Entry 6UM5 (electron microscopy, 4.20 A resolution (low resolution: residue-level contacts below are approximate; hydrogen-bond / salt-bridge calls are withheld)); this record covers chains A and E of the 12 polymer chains in the assembly.

# Chain A (and E)
Molecule: CH848 10.17 DT gp120
From: Human immunodeficiency virus 1
Notes: chain E of this document is another copy of the same molecule, construct and numbering; everything in this record applies to it too
Reference sequence: A0A1W6IPB2 (A0A1W6IPB2_9HIV1); the construct lacks a stretch of the UniProt sequence and is renumbered around it, so the offset changes along the chain: 34-139 = UniProt 30-135; 148-309 = UniProt 136-297; 312-321 = UniProt 298-307; 322-358 = UniProt 309-345; 3 more segments
Sequence (462 residues; each row starts with the number of its first residue; note: 13 numbers in that range are skipped by the numbering (no residue carries them; nothing is unmodelled there)):
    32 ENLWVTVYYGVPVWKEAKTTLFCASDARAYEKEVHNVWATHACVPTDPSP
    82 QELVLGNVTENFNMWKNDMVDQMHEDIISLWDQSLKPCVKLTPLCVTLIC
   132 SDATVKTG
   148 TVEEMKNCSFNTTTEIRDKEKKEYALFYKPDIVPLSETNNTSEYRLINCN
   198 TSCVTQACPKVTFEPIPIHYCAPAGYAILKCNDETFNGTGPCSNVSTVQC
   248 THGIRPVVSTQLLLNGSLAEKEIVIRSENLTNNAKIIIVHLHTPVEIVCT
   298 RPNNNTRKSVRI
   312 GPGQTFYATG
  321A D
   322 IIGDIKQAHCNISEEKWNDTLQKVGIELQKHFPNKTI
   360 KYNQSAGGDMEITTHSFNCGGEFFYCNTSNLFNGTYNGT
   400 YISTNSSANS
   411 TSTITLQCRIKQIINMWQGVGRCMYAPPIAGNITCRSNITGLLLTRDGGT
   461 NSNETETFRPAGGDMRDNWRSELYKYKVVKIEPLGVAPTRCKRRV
Cystine bridges: Cys54-Cys74, Cys119-Cys205, Cys126-Cys196, Cys131-Cys155, Cys200-Cys433, Cys218-Cys247, Cys228-Cys239, Cys296-Cys331, Cys378-Cys445, Cys385-Cys418
Glycans and other covalent adducts: N-acetylglucosamine (NAG) linked to Asn88, Asn154, Asn158, Asn197, Asn234, Asn241, Asn262, Asn276, Asn339, Asn362, Asn386, Asn392, Asn442, Asn448; glycan linked to Asn300, Asn332
Differences from the reference sequence: expression tag (32-33); conflict Asp133 (Asn129 in A0A1W6IPB2), Thr138 (Asn134 in A0A1W6IPB2), Cys200 (Ala188 in A0A1W6IPB2), Cys433 (Ala417 in A0A1W6IPB2), Lys490 (Glu474 in A0A1W6IPB2), Glu492 (Gln476 in A0A1W6IPB2), Val496 (Ile480 in A0A1W6IPB2), Arg500 (Gly484 in A0A1W6IPB2), Cys501 (Ala485 in A0A1W6IPB2)

# How chain A and chain E interact
Contacting residue pairs - 13 pairs, chain A then chain E:
  Leu122(A) - Arg164(E)
  Thr123(A) - Arg164(E)
  Pro124(A) - Arg164(E)
  Cys126(A) - Ile163(E)
  Val127(A) - Ile163(E)
  Val127(A) - Asp165(E)
  Thr128(A) - Ile163(E)
  Thr128(A) - Asp165(E)
  Arg192(A) - Ile163(E)
  Asn197(A) - Arg308(E)
  Thr198(A) - Pro313(E)
  Thr198(A) - Gly314(E)
  Ser199(A) - Pro313(E)
Also at the interface, not in a pair above, chain A (11 interface residues in all): Leu182

# In short
The interface between chain A and chain E involves 11 residues on one side and 6 on the other.
Both chains are CH848 10.17 DT gp120 (Human immunodeficiency virus 1). Entry 6UM5 (Cryo-EM structure of HIV-1
neutralizing antibody DH270 UCA3 in complex with CH848 10.17DT Env) was determined by electron microscopy
together with 6UM6 and 6UM7 from the same study.
